PDB entry 3NSZ | X-ray diffraction, 1.30 A resolution | chain A

[Chain A]
Molecule: Casein kinase II subunit alpha
Source organism: Homo sapiens
Notes: EC 2.7.11.1
UniProt: P68400 (CSK21_HUMAN); numbering as in UniProt (aligned over 2-331)
Amino-acid sequence (330 residues; row label = number of the first residue in the row):
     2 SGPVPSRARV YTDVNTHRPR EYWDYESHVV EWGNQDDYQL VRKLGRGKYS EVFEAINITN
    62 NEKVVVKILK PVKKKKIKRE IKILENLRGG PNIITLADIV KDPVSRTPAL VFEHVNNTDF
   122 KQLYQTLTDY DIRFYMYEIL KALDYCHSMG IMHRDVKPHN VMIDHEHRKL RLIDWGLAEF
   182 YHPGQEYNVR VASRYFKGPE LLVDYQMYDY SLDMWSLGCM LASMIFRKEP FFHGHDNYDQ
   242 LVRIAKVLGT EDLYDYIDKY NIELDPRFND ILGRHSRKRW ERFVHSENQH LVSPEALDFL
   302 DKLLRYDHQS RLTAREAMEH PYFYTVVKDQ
Disordered / not traced: 329-331
Swiss-Prot annotation at these positions:
  - region: Gln36 to Leu41 (Interaction with beta subunit)
  - active site: Asp156 (Proton acceptor)
  - binding site (ATP): Leu45 to Val53, Lys68
  - natural variant: Arg47 (R47Q: In OCNDS), Tyr50 (Y50S: In OCNDS), Asp175 (D175G: In OCNDS), Lys198 (K198R: In OCNDS)
Metal / ion sites: Mg2+ site 1: Asn161 (together with AMP-PNP); Mg2+ site 2 near Asp175 (its only coordinating residue here)
Small-molecule neighbours: AMP-PNP (ANP; phosphoaminophosphonic acid-adenylate ester): Leu45, Gly46, Arg47, Gly48, Lys49, Tyr50, Ser51, Val53, Val66, Lys68, Ile95, Phe113, Glu114, His115, Val116, His160, Asn161, Met163, Ile174, Asp175
Reported in the primary citation:
  - binding site for AMP-PNP: Tyr50, Lys68

[In short]
Bound to chain A: AMP-PNP. Curated annotation (UniProt) lists active-site residue Asp156 and 10 ATP-binding
residues. The paper reports a binding site for AMP-PNP at Tyr50 and Lys68.
Chain A is Casein kinase II subunit alpha (Homo sapiens); the structure, Human CK2 catalytic domain in complex
with AMPPN, was determined by X-ray diffraction together with 3NGA from the same study.
